PDB entry 6BF9 | electron microscopy, 7.20 A resolution (low resolution: residue-level contacts below are approximate; hydrogen-bond / salt-bridge calls are withheld) | chains B and E of the 6 polymer chains in the assembly

Chain B:
Protein: Insulin-degrading enzyme
Organism: Homo sapiens
Notes: EC 3.4.24.56
Reference sequence: P14735 (IDE_HUMAN); residues 46-1011 here = UniProt positions 46-1011
Amino-acid sequence (966 residues; numbered 46 to 1011; the number before each row is that of its first residue):
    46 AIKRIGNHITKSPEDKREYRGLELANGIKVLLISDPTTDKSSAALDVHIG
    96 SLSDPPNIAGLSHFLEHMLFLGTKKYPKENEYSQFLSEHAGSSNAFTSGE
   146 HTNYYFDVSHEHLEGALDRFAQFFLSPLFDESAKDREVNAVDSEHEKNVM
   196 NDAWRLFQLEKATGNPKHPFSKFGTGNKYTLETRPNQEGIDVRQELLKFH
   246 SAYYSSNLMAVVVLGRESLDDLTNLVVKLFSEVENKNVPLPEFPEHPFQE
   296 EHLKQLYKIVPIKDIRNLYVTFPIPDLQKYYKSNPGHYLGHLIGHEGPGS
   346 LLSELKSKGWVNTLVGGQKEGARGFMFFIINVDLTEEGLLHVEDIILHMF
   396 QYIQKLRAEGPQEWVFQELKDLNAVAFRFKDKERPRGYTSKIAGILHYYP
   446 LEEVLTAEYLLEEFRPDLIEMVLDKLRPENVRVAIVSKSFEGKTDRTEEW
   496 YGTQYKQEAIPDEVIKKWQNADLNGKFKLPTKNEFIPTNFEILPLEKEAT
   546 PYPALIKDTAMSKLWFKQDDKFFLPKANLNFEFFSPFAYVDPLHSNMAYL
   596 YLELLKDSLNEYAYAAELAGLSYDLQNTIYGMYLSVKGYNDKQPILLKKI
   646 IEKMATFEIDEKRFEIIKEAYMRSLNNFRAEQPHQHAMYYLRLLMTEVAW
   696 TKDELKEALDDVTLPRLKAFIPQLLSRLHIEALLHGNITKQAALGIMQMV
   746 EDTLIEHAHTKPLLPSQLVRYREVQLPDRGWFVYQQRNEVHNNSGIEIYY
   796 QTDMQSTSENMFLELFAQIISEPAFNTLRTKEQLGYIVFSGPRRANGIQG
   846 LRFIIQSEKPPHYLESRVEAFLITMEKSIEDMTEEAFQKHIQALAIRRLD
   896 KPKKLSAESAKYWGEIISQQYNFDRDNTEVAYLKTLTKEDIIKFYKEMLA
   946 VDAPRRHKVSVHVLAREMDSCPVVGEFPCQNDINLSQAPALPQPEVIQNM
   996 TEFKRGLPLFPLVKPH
Not modelled in the structure: 963-988
Sequence notes: conflict Leu-110 (Cys in P14735), Ser-171 (Cys in P14735), Ala-178 (Cys in P14735), Val-257 (Cys in P14735), Leu-414 (Cys in P14735), Asn-573 (Cys in P14735), Ser-590 (Cys in P14735), Ser-789 (Cys in P14735), Ala-812 (Cys in P14735), Ala-819 (Cys in P14735), Ser-904 (Cys in P14735)
Swiss-Prot annotation at these positions:
  - motif: Glu-853 to Tyr-858 (SlyX motif)
  - active site: Glu-111 (Proton acceptor)
  - binding site (Zn(2+)): His-108, His-112, Glu-189
  - binding site (substrate): His-336 to Gly-342, Leu-359 to Gln-363
  - binding site (ATP): Arg-429, Asp-895 to Ser-901
  - modified residue (N6-succinyllysine): Lys-192, Lys-697
  - mutagenesis: Glu-111 (E111Q: Loss of catalytic activity), Ser-132 (S132C: Increases catalytic rate towards INS and amyloid; when associated with C-817), Asn-184 (N184C: Increases catalytic rate towards INS and amyloid; when associated with C-828), Pro-286 (P286G: Reduced enzyme activity), Gly-366 to Gly-369 (Reduced enzyme activity), Asp-426 (D426C: Increases catalytic rate towards INS and amyloid; when associated with C-899), Tyr-496 (Y496A: Strongly reduced enzyme activity), Phe-530 (F530A: Strongly increased enzyme activity), Arg-767 (R767A: Decreases dimerization. No effect on degradation of ANP. Retains the ability to degrade an aberrant form of ANP, when in the presence of both ANP and the aberrant ANP), Glu-817 (E817C: Increases catalytic rate towards INS and amyloid; when associated with C-132), Gln-828 (Q828C: Increases catalytic rate towards INS and amyloid; when associated with C-184), Tyr-831 (Y831F: No effect on catalytic activity), 1 further mutagenesis entry in UniProt
Reported in the primary citation:
  - mutagenesis - F530A: increased catalytic activity (citing earlier work)

Chain E:
Protein: Fab H11-E heavy chain
Organism: Mus musculus
Reference sequence: P0DOX5 (IGG1_HUMAN); residues 127-221 here correspond to UniProt positions 125-219 (UniProt number = residue number - 2)
Amino-acid sequence (218 residues; row label = number of the first residue in the row):
     4 EVQLVESGGGLVQPGGSLRLSCAASGFNISSSSIHWVRQAPGKGLEWVAS
    54 IYSYSGSTYYADSVKGRFTISADTSKNTAYLQMNSLRAEDTAVYYCARHY
   104 SAVAGLDYWGQGTLVTVFNQIKPPSVFPLAPSSKSTSGGTAALGCLVKDY
   154 FPEPVTVSWNSGALTSGVHTFPAVLQSSGLYSLSSVVTVPSSSLGTQTYI
   204 CNVNHKPSNTKVDKKVEP
Not modelled in the structure: 154
Disulfide bonds: Cys-25/Cys-99, Cys-148/Cys-204

Interface between chain B and chain E:
Pairs across the interface (33):
  Leu-384(B) / Ser-58(E)
  Leu-384(B) / Gly-59(E)
  Leu-385(B) / Gly-59(E)
  Leu-385(B) / Ser-60(E)
  Leu-385(B) / Thr-61(E)
  Leu-385(B) / Tyr-62(E)
  His-386(B) / Tyr-62(E)
  Val-387(B) / Tyr-62(E)
  Glu-388(B) / Tyr-55(E)
  Glu-388(B) / Tyr-57(E)
  Glu-388(B) / Ser-58(E)
  Glu-388(B) / Ser-60(E)
  Glu-388(B) / Tyr-62(E)
  Asp-389(B) / Tyr-62(E)
  Glu-503(B) / Ser-56(E)
  Glu-503(B) / Tyr-57(E)
  Ala-504(B) / Ser-33(E)
  Ile-505(B) / Tyr-57(E)
  Pro-506(B) / Ser-33(E)
  Pro-506(B) / Ser-34(E)
  Pro-506(B) / Ser-35(E)
  Pro-506(B) / Tyr-57(E)
  Asp-507(B) / Ser-104(E)
  Glu-508(B) / Ser-35(E)
  Glu-508(B) / Ser-36(E)
  Glu-508(B) / His-102(E)
  Glu-508(B) / Tyr-103(E)
  Glu-508(B) / Ser-104(E)
  Val-509(B) / Tyr-57(E)
  Lys-511(B) / Ser-104(E)
  Lys-511(B) / Ala-105(E)
  Lys-512(B) / Val-106(E)
  Asn-515(B) / Val-106(E)
Other interface residues (no listed pair), chain B (17 interface residues in all): Leu-301

In short:
Chain B and chain E each contribute 17 residues to their interface. UniProt lists active-site residue
Glu-111(B), 3 Zn2+-binding residues, 12 substrate-binding residues and 8 ATP-binding residues on chain B. From
the paper: F530A of chain B increases catalytic activity.
Here chain B is Insulin-degrading enzyme (Homo sapiens) and chain E is Fab H11-E heavy chain (Mus musculus).
Entry 6BF9 (Cryo-EM structure of human insulin degrading enzyme in complex with FAB H11-E heavy chain, FAB
H11-E ...) was determined by electron microscopy (same publication as 5WOB, 6B3Q, 6B70, 6B7Z, 6BF7 and 6BFC).
